Entry 6ASX (electron microscopy, 3.80 A resolution); this record covers chains B and I of the 8 polymer chains in the assembly.

Chain B:
Molecule: 32-nt DNA strand
Sequence (32 nucleotides; numbered 1 to 32; the number before each row is that of its first residue):
     1 CTCTGAATCT CTTCCAGCAC ACATCAGGAC GC
Unresolved in the structure: 1, 32

Chain I:
Molecule: DNA-directed RNA polymerase subunit beta
Organism: Escherichia coli (strain K12)
Notes: EC 2.7.7.6
UniProt: P0A8V2 (RPOB_ECOLI); numbering as in UniProt (aligned over 1-1342)
Sequence (1342 residues; numbered 1 to 1342; the number before each row is that of its first residue):
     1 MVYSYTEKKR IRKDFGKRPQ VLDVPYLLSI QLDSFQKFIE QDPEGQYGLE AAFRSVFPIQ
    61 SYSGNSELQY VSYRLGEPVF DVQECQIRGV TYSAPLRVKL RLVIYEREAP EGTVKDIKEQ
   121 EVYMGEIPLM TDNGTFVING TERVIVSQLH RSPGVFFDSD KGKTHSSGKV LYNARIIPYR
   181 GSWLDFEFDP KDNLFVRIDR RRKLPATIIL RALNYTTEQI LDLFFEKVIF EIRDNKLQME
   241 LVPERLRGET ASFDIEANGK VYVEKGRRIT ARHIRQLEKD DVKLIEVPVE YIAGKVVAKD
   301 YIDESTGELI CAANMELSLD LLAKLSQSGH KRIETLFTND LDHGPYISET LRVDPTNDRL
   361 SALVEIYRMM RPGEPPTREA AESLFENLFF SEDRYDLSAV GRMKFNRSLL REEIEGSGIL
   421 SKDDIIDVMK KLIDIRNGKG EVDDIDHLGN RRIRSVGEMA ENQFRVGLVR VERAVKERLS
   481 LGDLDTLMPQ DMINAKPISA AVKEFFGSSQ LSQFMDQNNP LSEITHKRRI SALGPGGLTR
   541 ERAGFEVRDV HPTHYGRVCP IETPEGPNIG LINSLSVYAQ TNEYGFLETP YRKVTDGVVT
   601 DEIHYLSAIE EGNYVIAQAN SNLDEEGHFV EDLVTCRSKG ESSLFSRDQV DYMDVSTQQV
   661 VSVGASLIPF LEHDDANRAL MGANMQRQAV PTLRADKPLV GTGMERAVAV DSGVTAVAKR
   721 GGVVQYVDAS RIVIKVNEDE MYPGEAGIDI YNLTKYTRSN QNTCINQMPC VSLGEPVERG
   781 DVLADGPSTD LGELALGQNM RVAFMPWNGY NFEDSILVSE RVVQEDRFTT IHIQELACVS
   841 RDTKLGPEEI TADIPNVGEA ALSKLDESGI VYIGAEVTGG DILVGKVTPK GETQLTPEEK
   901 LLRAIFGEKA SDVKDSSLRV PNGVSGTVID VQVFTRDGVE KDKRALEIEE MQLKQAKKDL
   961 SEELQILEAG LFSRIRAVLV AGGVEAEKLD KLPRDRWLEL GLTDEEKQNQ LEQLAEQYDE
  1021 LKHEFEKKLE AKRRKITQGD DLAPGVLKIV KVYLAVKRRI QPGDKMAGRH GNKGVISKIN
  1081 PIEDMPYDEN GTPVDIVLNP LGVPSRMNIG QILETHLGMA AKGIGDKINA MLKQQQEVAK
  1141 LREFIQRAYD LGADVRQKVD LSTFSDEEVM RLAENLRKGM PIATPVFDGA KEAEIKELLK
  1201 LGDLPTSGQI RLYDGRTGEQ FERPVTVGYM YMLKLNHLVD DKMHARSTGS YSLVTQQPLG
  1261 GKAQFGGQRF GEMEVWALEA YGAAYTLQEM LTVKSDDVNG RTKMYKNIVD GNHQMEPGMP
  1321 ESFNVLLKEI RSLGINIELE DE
Unresolved in the structure: 1, 891-912, 1342
UniProt features mapped onto this chain:
  - modified residue (N6-acetyllysine): Lys-1022, Lys-1200
  - mutagenesis: Ile-561 (I561S: Resistant to antibiotics salinamide A and B), Ile-569 (I569S: Resistant to antibiotics salinamide A and B), Ala-665 (A665E: Resistant to antibiotics salinamide A and B), Asp-675 (D675A/G: Resistant to antibiotics salinamide A and B), Asn-677 (N677H/K: Resistant to antibiotics salinamide A and B), Leu-680 (L680M: Resistant to antibiotics salinamide A and B), Glu-813 (E813K: Disrupts the enzyme's active center)

Chain B / chain I interface:
Pairs across the interface - 7 pairs, chain B then chain I:
  DT10(B) / Arg-202(I)  phosphate contact
  DG17(B) / Met-1273(I)  sugar contact
  DC18(B) / Arg-1269(I)  salt bridge to the phosphate
  DC20(B) / Gly-1261(I)  phosphate contact
  DC20(B) / Lys-1262(I)  hydrogen bond to the phosphate
  DC22(B) / Arg-143(I)  phosphate contact
  DA23(B) / Arg-143(I)  salt bridge to the phosphate
Other interface residues (no listed pair), chain B (9 interface residues in all): DC9, DC15, DA19
Other interface residues (no listed pair), chain I (12 interface residues in all): Asp-189, Ser-508, Phe-514, Glu-541, Gln-1268, Gly-1271

Summary:
9 residues of chain B face 12 of chain I across their interface, with 1 hydrogen bond and 2 salt bridges.
Polar contacts include DC20(B)/Lys-1262(I), DC18(B)/Arg-1269(I) and DA23(B)/Arg-143(I). UniProt lists 7
mutagenesis sites on chain I.
Here chain B is a 32-nt DNA strand and chain I is DNA-directed RNA polymerase subunit beta (Escherichia coli
(strain K12)). Entry 6ASX (CryoEM structure of E.coli his pause elongation complex) was determined by electron
microscopy together with 6BJS from the same study.
